PDB entry 7VAL | electron microscopy, 3.10 A resolution | chains F and L of the 12 polymer chains in the assembly

== Chain F ==
Name: V-type ATP synthase beta chain
Organism: Thermus thermophilus HB8
Reference sequence: Q56404 (VATB_THET8); residues 1-478 here = UniProt positions 1-478
Chain sequence (478 residues; numbered 1 to 478; the number before each row is that of its first residue):
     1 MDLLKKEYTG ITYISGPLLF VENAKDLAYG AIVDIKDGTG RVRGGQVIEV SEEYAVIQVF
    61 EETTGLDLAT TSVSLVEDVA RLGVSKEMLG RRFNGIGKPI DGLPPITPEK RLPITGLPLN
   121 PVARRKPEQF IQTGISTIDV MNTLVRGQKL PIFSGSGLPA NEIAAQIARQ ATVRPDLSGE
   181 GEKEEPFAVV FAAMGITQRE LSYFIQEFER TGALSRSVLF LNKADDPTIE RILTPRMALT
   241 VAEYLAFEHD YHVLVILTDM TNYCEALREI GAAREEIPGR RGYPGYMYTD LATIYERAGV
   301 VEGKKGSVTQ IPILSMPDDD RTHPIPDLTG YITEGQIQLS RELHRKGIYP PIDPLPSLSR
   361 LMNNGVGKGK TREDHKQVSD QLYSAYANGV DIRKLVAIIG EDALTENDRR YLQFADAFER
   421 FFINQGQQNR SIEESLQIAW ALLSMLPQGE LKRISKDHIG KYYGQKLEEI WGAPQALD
Not modelled in the structure: 1, 473-478
Ligand contacts: ADP (adenosine-5'-diphosphate): L358, S359, R360, N363
Reported in the primary citation:
  - catalytic residues: R360
  - binding site for the ligand ATP: R360

== Chain L ==
Name: V-type ATP synthase subunit E
Organism: Thermus thermophilus HB8
Reference sequence: P74901 (VATE_THET8); residues 1-188 here = UniProt positions 1-188
Chain sequence (188 residues; each row starts with the number of its first residue):
     1 MSKLEAILSQ EVEAEIQALL QEAEAKAEAV KREAEEKAKA LLQARERALE AQYRAALRRA
    61 ESAGELLVAT ARTQARGEVL EEVRRRVREA LEALPQKPEW PEVVRKLALE ALEALPGAKA
   121 LVANPEDLPH LEALARERGV ELQAEPALRL GVRAVGAEGK TQVENSLLAR LDRAWDALSS
   181 KVAQALWG
Not modelled in the structure: 1-60

== How chain F and chain L interact ==
Contacting residue pairs (31; chain F residue first):
  D2(F) with R173(L)
  L3(F) with R170(L); R173(L)
  L4(F) with A114(L), hydrophobic; E164(L); N165(L)
  K5(F) with V163(L); E164(L), hydrogen bond (backbone-backbone); R173(L)
  K6(F) with Q162(L); V163(L)
  E7(F) with T161(L); Q162(L), hydrogen bond (backbone-backbone)
  Y8(F) with K160(L); T161(L)
  T9(F) with K160(L), hydrogen bond (backbone-backbone)
  G10(F) with K160(L)
  E22(F) with K160(L), salt bridge
  N23(F) with K160(L)
  L75(F) with R173(L), hydrogen bond (backbone-side chain)
  E87(F) with R72(L), salt bridge
  L103(F) with T73(L)
  P104(F) with T73(L)
  T107(F) with R76(L); L80(L); S179(L)
  P108(F) with D176(L); S179(L); S180(L)
  R111(F) with D176(L), salt bridge
  S215(F) with L66(L)
Interface residues without a listed pair, chain F (20 interface residues in all): V76
Interface residues without a listed pair, chain L (24 interface residues in all): T70, Q74, G77, E110, L115, E158, A174

== Overview ==
The interface between chain F and chain L involves 20 residues on one side and 24 on the other; the contacts
include 4 hydrogen bonds and 3 salt bridges. Polar pairs include E22(F)-K160(L), E87(F)-R72(L) and
R111(F)-D176(L). Ligands of chain F: ADP. From the paper: the catalytic residue R360(F); a binding site for
the ligand ATP at R360(F).
Chain F is V-type ATP synthase beta chain and chain L is V-type ATP synthase subunit E, both from Thermus
thermophilus HB8; the structure, V1EG of V/A-ATPase from Thermus thermophilus, high ATP, state1-1, was
determined by electron microscopy, deposited together with 7VAI, 7VAJ, 7VAK, 7VAM, 7VAN, 7VAO and 11 further
entries.
